3CLC - chains C and D of the 6 polymer chains in the assembly; structure by X-ray diffraction, 2.80 A resolution.

# Chain C (and D)
Name: Regulatory protein
Source organism: Enterobacter sp
Notes: chain D of this document is another copy of the same molecule, construct and numbering; everything in this record applies to it too
UniProtKB: Q8GGH0 (Q8GGH0_9ENTR); numbering as in UniProt (aligned over 1-79)
Chain sequence (82 residues; row label = number of the first residue in the row; numbers below 1 keep their minus sign (Gly-2 is residue -2)):
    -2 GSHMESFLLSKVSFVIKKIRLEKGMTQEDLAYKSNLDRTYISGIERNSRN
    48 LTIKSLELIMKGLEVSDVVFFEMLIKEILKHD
Not modelled in the structure: -2 to 1, 79 (chain D: -2 to 1, 78-79)
Sequence notes: expression tag (-2 to 0)
From the paper describing this entry:
  - binding site for the 35-nt DNA strand: Arg17, Gln24, Arg35, Tyr37, Ser39, Arg43, Ser52
  - self-association interface (contacts with another copy of this molecule); pairs are residue here / residue on that copy: Arg35-Glu25
  - mutagenesis - E25A: decreased binding to intact operator DNA
  - mutagenesis - R35A: abolished binding to operator DNA
  - binding site for the 35-nt DNA strand: Arg35
  - specificity-determining residues: Arg35
  - binding site for the 35-nt DNA strand: Thr36, Arg46 (proposed by the authors, not directly observed)

# Chain C / chain D interface
Contacting residue pairs (35):
  Glu2(C) - Lys51(D)  salt bridge
  Ser3(C) - Glu54(D)  hydrogen bond
  Phe4(C) - Glu54(D)
  Leu5(C) - Ile50(D)  hydrophobic
  Leu5(C) - Glu54(D)  hydrogen bond (backbone-side chain)
  Leu5(C) - Asp64(D)
  Leu5(C) - Phe68(D)  hydrophobic
  Leu6(C) - Ile50(D)  hydrophobic
  Asn47(C) - Thr49(D)  hydrogen bond
  Asn47(C) - Ile50(D)  hydrogen bond (side chain-backbone)
  Asn47(C) - Lys51(D)  hydrogen bond (side chain-backbone)
  Leu48(C) - Thr49(D)  hydrogen bond (backbone-side chain)
  Leu48(C) - Ile50(D)  hydrogen bond (backbone-backbone)
  Thr49(C) - Asn47(D)  hydrogen bond
  Thr49(C) - Leu48(D)
  Ile50(C) - Leu5(D)  hydrophobic
  Ile50(C) - Asn47(D)  hydrogen bond (backbone-side chain)
  Ile50(C) - Leu48(D)  hydrogen bond (backbone-backbone)
  Lys51(C) - Asn47(D)  hydrogen bond (backbone-side chain)
  Glu54(C) - Ser3(D)  hydrogen bond
  Glu54(C) - Phe4(D)
  Glu54(C) - Leu5(D)  hydrogen bond (side chain-backbone)
  Asp64(C) - Leu5(D)
  Val65(C) - Ile75(D)  hydrophobic
  Val65(C) - Leu76(D)  hydrophobic
  Phe68(C) - Leu5(D)  hydrophobic
  Phe68(C) - Phe68(D)  hydrophobic
  Phe68(C) - Leu71(D)  hydrophobic
  Phe68(C) - Ile72(D)  hydrophobic
  Glu69(C) - Ile72(D)
  Leu71(C) - Phe68(D)  hydrophobic
  Ile72(C) - Phe68(D)  hydrophobic
  Ile72(C) - Glu69(D)
  Ile75(C) - Val65(D)  hydrophobic
  Leu76(C) - Val65(D)  hydrophobic
Also at the interface, not in a pair above, chain C (21 interface residues in all): Leu53, Met57
Also at the interface, not in a pair above, chain D (18 interface residues in all): Leu6

# Summary
The interface between chain C and chain D involves 21 residues on one side and 18 on the other; the contacts
include 13 hydrogen bonds and 1 salt bridge. Among the polar pairs are Glu2(C)-Lys51(D), Ser3(C)-Glu54(D) and
Leu5(C)-Glu54(D). The paper reports a binding site for the 35-nt DNA strand at Arg17(C), Gln24(C) and Arg35(C)
among others; E25A of chain C reduces binding to intact operator DNA.
Chain C and chain D are both Regulatory protein (Enterobacter sp); the structure, Crystal Structure of the
Restriction-Modification Controller Protein C.Esp1396I Tetramer in Complex with its Natural 35 Base-Pair ...,
was determined by X-ray diffraction.
